PDB entry 7QYX | X-ray diffraction, 1.85 A resolution | chains AAA and BBB of the 4 polymer chains in the assembly

Chain AAA:
Protein: Isoaspartyl peptidase
Organism: Escherichia coli
Notes: EC 3.4.19.5
UniProt: P37595 (IAAA_ECOLI); residues 1-178 here = UniProt positions 1-178
Chain sequence (178 residues; each row starts with the number of its first residue):
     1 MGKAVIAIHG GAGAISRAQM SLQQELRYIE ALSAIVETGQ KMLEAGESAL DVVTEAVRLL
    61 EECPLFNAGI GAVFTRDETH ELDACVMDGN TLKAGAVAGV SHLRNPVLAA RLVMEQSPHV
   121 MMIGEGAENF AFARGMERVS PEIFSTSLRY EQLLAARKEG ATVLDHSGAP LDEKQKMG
Unresolved in the structure: 1-3, 153-178
Swiss-Prot annotation at these positions:
  - site: G178 (Cleavage)
Ion coordination: Na+: L60, E61, C63, F66, A68, I70
Reported in the primary citation:
  - catalytic residues: N67 (citing earlier work)

Chain BBB:
Protein: Beta-aspartyl-peptidase
Organism: Escherichia coli
Notes: EC 3.4.19.5, 3.5.1.1
UniProt: A0A3A6SJA6 (A0A3A6SJA6_ECOLX); numbering as in UniProt (aligned over 179-321)
Chain sequence (143 residues; each row starts with the number of its first residue):
   179 TVGAVALDLD GNLAAATSTG GMTNKLPGAV GSTPLVGAGC YANNASVAVS CTGTGEVFIR
   239 ALAAYDIAAL MDYGGLSLAE ACERVVMEKL PALGGSGGLI AIDHEGNVAL PFNTEGMYRA
   299 WGYAGDTPTT GIYREKGDTV ATQ
Unresolved in the structure: 313-321
Differences from the reference sequence: engineered mutation A207 (Arg in A0A3A6SJA6), S210 (Asp in A0A3A6SJA6), T211 (Ser in A0A3A6SJA6)
Reported in the primary citation:
  - mutagenesis - R207A/D210S/S211T: abolished catalytic activity

Chain AAA / chain BBB interface:
Residue-residue contacts (172):
  A4(AAA) - L185(BBB)
  A4(AAA) - D186(BBB)
  A4(AAA) - L187(BBB)  hydrophobic
  A4(AAA) - Y301(BBB)
  A4(AAA) - A302(BBB)  hydrogen bond (backbone-backbone)
  V5(AAA) - A184(BBB)
  V5(AAA) - L185(BBB)  hydrogen bond (backbone-backbone)
  V5(AAA) - I280(BBB)
  V5(AAA) - V286(BBB)  hydrophobic
  V5(AAA) - G300(BBB)
  V5(AAA) - Y301(BBB)  hydrophobic
  I6(AAA) - V183(BBB)
  I6(AAA) - W299(BBB)
  I6(AAA) - G300(BBB)  hydrogen bond (backbone-backbone)
  A7(AAA) - A182(BBB)
  A7(AAA) - V183(BBB)  hydrogen bond (backbone-backbone)
  A7(AAA) - I278(BBB)
  A7(AAA) - I280(BBB)
  A7(AAA) - A298(BBB)
  A7(AAA) - W299(BBB)  hydrophobic
  I8(AAA) - G181(BBB)
  I8(AAA) - A182(BBB)  hydrophobic
  I8(AAA) - I278(BBB)  hydrophobic
  I8(AAA) - R297(BBB)
  I8(AAA) - A298(BBB)  hydrogen bond (backbone-backbone)
  H9(AAA) - T179(BBB)
  H9(AAA) - V180(BBB)
  H9(AAA) - G181(BBB)  hydrogen bond (backbone-backbone)
  H9(AAA) - S228(BBB)  hydrogen bond
  H9(AAA) - C229(BBB)
  H9(AAA) - T230(BBB)
  H9(AAA) - I278(BBB)
  H9(AAA) - Y296(BBB)
  G10(AAA) - T179(BBB)
  G10(AAA) - Y296(BBB)  hydrogen bond (backbone-backbone)
  G11(AAA) - T179(BBB)  hydrogen bond (backbone-backbone)
  G11(AAA) - T230(BBB)
  G11(AAA) - M295(BBB)
  G11(AAA) - Y296(BBB)  hydrogen bond (backbone-backbone)
  A12(AAA) - T230(BBB)  hydrogen bond (backbone-side chain)
  A12(AAA) - G275(BBB)
  A12(AAA) - G276(BBB)
  A12(AAA) - T292(BBB)
  A12(AAA) - G294(BBB)
  A12(AAA) - M295(BBB)  hydrophobic
  G13(AAA) - T292(BBB)
  G13(AAA) - E293(BBB)  hydrogen bond (backbone-backbone)
  G13(AAA) - G294(BBB)  hydrogen bond (backbone-backbone)
  A14(AAA) - E293(BBB)
  I15(AAA) - E293(BBB)  hydrogen bond (backbone-side chain)
  I15(AAA) - G294(BBB)
  I15(AAA) - M295(BBB)
  I15(AAA) - Y296(BBB)
  I15(AAA) - I310(BBB)  hydrophobic
  I15(AAA) - Y311(BBB)
  S16(AAA) - E293(BBB)
  R17(AAA) - Y311(BBB)
  M20(AAA) - Y296(BBB)
  M20(AAA) - Y311(BBB)
  E25(AAA) - I310(BBB)
  E25(AAA) - Y311(BBB)  hydrogen bond
  Y28(AAA) - Y296(BBB)  hydrophobic
  I29(AAA) - T308(BBB)
  I29(AAA) - I310(BBB)  hydrophobic
  L32(AAA) - R297(BBB)
  S33(AAA) - P306(BBB)
  V36(AAA) - W299(BBB)  hydrophobic
  V36(AAA) - G300(BBB)
  V36(AAA) - P306(BBB)  hydrophobic
  E37(AAA) - P306(BBB)
  Q40(AAA) - G300(BBB)
  Q40(AAA) - Y301(BBB)  hydrogen bond (side chain-backbone)
  Q40(AAA) - D304(BBB)  hydrogen bond (side chain-backbone)
  Q40(AAA) - P306(BBB)
  L43(AAA) - L185(BBB)
  L43(AAA) - D186(BBB)
  L43(AAA) - L187(BBB)
  E44(AAA) - L187(BBB)
  E44(AAA) - G303(BBB)
  G46(AAA) - L187(BBB)
  E47(AAA) - D186(BBB)
  S48(AAA) - D186(BBB)
  A49(AAA) - A184(BBB)
  A49(AAA) - D186(BBB)  hydrogen bond (backbone-side chain)
  A49(AAA) - N190(BBB)
  A49(AAA) - L191(BBB)
  A49(AAA) - A192(BBB)
  L50(AAA) - A192(BBB)
  V52(AAA) - A184(BBB)  hydrophobic
  V53(AAA) - A182(BBB)
  V53(AAA) - V183(BBB)
  V53(AAA) - A184(BBB)
  V53(AAA) - A192(BBB)
  V53(AAA) - A193(BBB)
  V53(AAA) - A194(BBB)  hydrophobic
  A56(AAA) - A182(BBB)  hydrophobic
  V57(AAA) - G181(BBB)
  V57(AAA) - A182(BBB)
  V57(AAA) - A194(BBB)
  V57(AAA) - S196(BBB)
  L60(AAA) - V180(BBB)  hydrophobic
  L60(AAA) - G181(BBB)
  E61(AAA) - S196(BBB)  hydrogen bond
  F66(AAA) - V180(BBB)  hydrophobic
  F66(AAA) - Y296(BBB)  hydrophobic
  N67(AAA) - T179(BBB)  hydrogen bond (backbone-backbone)
  N67(AAA) - T197(BBB)
  N67(AAA) - G198(BBB)  hydrogen bond (backbone-backbone)
  N67(AAA) - G199(BBB)  hydrogen bond (side chain-backbone)
  A68(AAA) - V180(BBB)  hydrophobic
  A68(AAA) - S196(BBB)
  A68(AAA) - T197(BBB)
  A68(AAA) - G198(BBB)
  A72(AAA) - G198(BBB)
  V73(AAA) - G198(BBB)
  V73(AAA) - G199(BBB)
  V73(AAA) - M200(BBB)
  V73(AAA) - T201(BBB)
  F74(AAA) - M200(BBB)
  F74(AAA) - T201(BBB)
  F74(AAA) - N202(BBB)  hydrogen bond (backbone-backbone)
  T75(AAA) - N202(BBB)
  T75(AAA) - K203(BBB)
  R76(AAA) - N202(BBB)
  R76(AAA) - K203(BBB)  hydrogen bond (backbone-backbone)
  R76(AAA) - L204(BBB)
  R76(AAA) - P205(BBB)
  D77(AAA) - P205(BBB)
  E81(AAA) - G198(BBB)
  E81(AAA) - K203(BBB)  salt bridge
  E81(AAA) - P205(BBB)
  E81(AAA) - G206(BBB)  hydrogen bond (side chain-backbone)
  L82(AAA) - T197(BBB)
  L82(AAA) - G198(BBB)
  D83(AAA) - S196(BBB)
  D83(AAA) - T197(BBB)  hydrogen bond (backbone-backbone)
  D83(AAA) - T211(BBB)
  D83(AAA) - P212(BBB)
  A84(AAA) - T195(BBB)
  A84(AAA) - S196(BBB)
  A84(AAA) - T211(BBB)
  A84(AAA) - P212(BBB)
  C85(AAA) - A194(BBB)
  C85(AAA) - T195(BBB)  hydrogen bond (backbone-backbone)
  C85(AAA) - T211(BBB)
  C85(AAA) - P212(BBB)  hydrophobic
  C85(AAA) - V214(BBB)  hydrophobic
  C85(AAA) - C218(BBB)  hydrophobic
  V86(AAA) - A193(BBB)
  M87(AAA) - A192(BBB)
  M87(AAA) - A193(BBB)  hydrogen bond (backbone-backbone)
  M87(AAA) - V214(BBB)  hydrophobic
  M87(AAA) - Y219(BBB)  hydrophobic
  M87(AAA) - A220(BBB)
  D88(AAA) - L191(BBB)
  G89(AAA) - L191(BBB)  hydrogen bond (backbone-backbone)
  G89(AAA) - A220(BBB)
  G89(AAA) - N221(BBB)
  G89(AAA) - N222(BBB)  hydrogen bond (backbone-backbone)
  N90(AAA) - N190(BBB)
  N90(AAA) - N222(BBB)
  L92(AAA) - A220(BBB)
  L92(AAA) - N221(BBB)
  A94(AAA) - V214(BBB)  hydrophobic
  A96(AAA) - P212(BBB)
  V97(AAA) - P212(BBB)
  A98(AAA) - P212(BBB)  hydrophobic
  P106(AAA) - S196(BBB)
  V120(AAA) - V214(BBB)  hydrophobic
  M121(AAA) - P212(BBB)  hydrophobic
  M121(AAA) - L213(BBB)  hydrophobic
  Q152(AAA) - T201(BBB)
Also at the interface, not in a pair above, chain AAA (65 interface residues in all): V107
Also at the interface, not in a pair above, chain BBB (65 interface residues in all): A207, V208, G284, T305, G309

Overview:
The chain AAA/chain BBB interface involves 65 residues from each chain; the contacts include 30 hydrogen bonds
and 1 salt bridge. Polar pairs include E81(AAA)-K203(BBB), H9(AAA)-S228(BBB) and A12(AAA)-T230(BBB). L60(AAA),
E61(AAA), C63(AAA), F66(AAA), A68(AAA) and I70(AAA) coordinate Na+. From the paper: the catalytic residue
N67(AAA); R207A/D210S/S211T of chain BBB abolish catalytic activity.
Chain AAA is Isoaspartyl peptidase and chain BBB is Beta-aspartyl-peptidase, both from Escherichia coli; the
structure, Structure of E.coli Class 2 L-asparaginase EcAIII, mutant RDM1-24 (R207A, D210S, S211T), was
determined by X-ray diffraction (same publication as 7QQ8, 7QSF, 7QTC, 7QVR, 7QY6, 7QYM, 7R1G and 7R5C).
